PDB entry 5OI3 | X-ray diffraction, 2.30 A resolution | chain A

Chain A:
Protein: Integrase
Organism: Human immunodeficiency virus 1
UniProtKB: B9VID1 (B9VID1_9HIV1); residues 50-212 here = UniProt positions 50-212
Chain sequence (182 residues; numbered 31 to 212; the number before each row is that of its first residue):
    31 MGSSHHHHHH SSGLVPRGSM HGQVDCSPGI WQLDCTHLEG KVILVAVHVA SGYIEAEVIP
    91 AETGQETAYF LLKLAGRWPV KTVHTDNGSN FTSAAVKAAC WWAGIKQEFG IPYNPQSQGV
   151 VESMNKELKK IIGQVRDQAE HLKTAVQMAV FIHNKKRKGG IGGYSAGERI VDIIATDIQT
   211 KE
Not modelled in the structure: 31-56, 138-153, 189-193, 209-212
Sequence notes: initiating methionine (31); expression tag (32-49); engineered mutation Ala125 (Thr in B9VID1); conflict Lys185 (Phe in B9VID1)
Modified residues: Cys65 (S-(dimethylarsenic)cysteine; CAS); Cys130 (S-(dimethylarsenic)cysteine; CAS)
What the authors report for this chain:
  - conformationally variable residues (side-chain flip): Gln95, Glu170

Summary:
The paper reports conformational variability at Gln95 and Glu170.
Chain A is Integrase (Human immunodeficiency virus 1); the structure, Dissociation of biochemical and
antiretroviral activities of Integrase-LEDGF Allosteric Inhibitors revealed by resistance of A125 polymorphic
..., was determined by X-ray diffraction together with 5OI2, 5OI5, 5OI8 and 5OIA from the same study.
